7V0P - chains A and B of the 16 polymer chains in the assembly; structure by electron microscopy, 5.20 A resolution (low resolution: residue-level contacts below are approximate; hydrogen-bond / salt-bridge calls are withheld).

[Chain A (and B)]
Name: Spike glycoprotein E1
From: Eastern equine encephalitis virus
Notes: chain B of this document is another copy of the same molecule, construct and numbering; everything in this record applies to it too
Reference sequence: Q4QXJ7 (POLS_EEEVF); residues 1-400 here correspond to UniProt positions 802-1201 (UniProt number = residue number + 801)
Sequence (400 residues; numbered 1 to 400; the number before each row is that of its first residue):
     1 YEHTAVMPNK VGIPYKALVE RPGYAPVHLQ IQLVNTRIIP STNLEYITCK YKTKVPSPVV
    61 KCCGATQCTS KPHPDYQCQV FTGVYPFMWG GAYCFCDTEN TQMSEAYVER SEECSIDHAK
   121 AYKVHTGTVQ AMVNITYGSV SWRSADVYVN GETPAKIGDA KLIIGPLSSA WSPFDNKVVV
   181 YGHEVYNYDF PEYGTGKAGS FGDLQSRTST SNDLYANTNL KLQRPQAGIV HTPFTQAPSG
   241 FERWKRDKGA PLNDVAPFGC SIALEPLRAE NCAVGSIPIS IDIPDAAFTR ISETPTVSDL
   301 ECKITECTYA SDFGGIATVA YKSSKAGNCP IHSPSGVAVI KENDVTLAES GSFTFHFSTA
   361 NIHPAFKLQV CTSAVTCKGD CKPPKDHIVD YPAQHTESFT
Disulfides: Cys-49/Cys-114, Cys-62/Cys-94, Cys-63/Cys-96, Cys-68/Cys-78, Cys-260/Cys-272, Cys-302/Cys-377, Cys-307/Cys-381, Cys-329/Cys-371

[Interface between chain A and chain B]
Contacting residue pairs (4):
  Ser-41(A) / His-125(B)
  Asn-43(A) / Ser-41(B)
  Glu-192(A) / Glu-152(B)
  Arg-207(A) / Tyr-148(B)
Also at the interface, not in a pair above, chain A (6 interface residues in all): Glu-152, Tyr-193
Also at the interface, not in a pair above, chain B (5 interface residues in all): Lys-177

[Overview]
The interface between chain A and chain B involves 6 residues on one side and 5 on the other.
Chain A and chain B are both Spike glycoprotein E1 (Eastern equine encephalitis virus); the structure, Cryo-EM
structure of SINV/EEEV in complex with Fab fragment of a potently neutralizing human antibody IgG-106, was
determined by electron microscopy, deposited together with 7V0N and 7V0O.
